Entry 5ENP (X-ray diffraction, 1.90 A resolution); this record covers chains B and D of the 6 polymer chains in the assembly.

Chain B:
Molecule: Multidrug efflux pump subunit AcrB
Source organism: Escherichia coli (strain K12)
UniProtKB: P31224 (ACRB_ECOLI); residue numbers follow UniProt; this construct covers 39-329, 561-869
Sequence (609 residues; numbered 39 to 869; 222 numbers in that range are skipped by the numbering (no residue carries them; nothing is unmodelled there); the number before each row is that of its first residue):
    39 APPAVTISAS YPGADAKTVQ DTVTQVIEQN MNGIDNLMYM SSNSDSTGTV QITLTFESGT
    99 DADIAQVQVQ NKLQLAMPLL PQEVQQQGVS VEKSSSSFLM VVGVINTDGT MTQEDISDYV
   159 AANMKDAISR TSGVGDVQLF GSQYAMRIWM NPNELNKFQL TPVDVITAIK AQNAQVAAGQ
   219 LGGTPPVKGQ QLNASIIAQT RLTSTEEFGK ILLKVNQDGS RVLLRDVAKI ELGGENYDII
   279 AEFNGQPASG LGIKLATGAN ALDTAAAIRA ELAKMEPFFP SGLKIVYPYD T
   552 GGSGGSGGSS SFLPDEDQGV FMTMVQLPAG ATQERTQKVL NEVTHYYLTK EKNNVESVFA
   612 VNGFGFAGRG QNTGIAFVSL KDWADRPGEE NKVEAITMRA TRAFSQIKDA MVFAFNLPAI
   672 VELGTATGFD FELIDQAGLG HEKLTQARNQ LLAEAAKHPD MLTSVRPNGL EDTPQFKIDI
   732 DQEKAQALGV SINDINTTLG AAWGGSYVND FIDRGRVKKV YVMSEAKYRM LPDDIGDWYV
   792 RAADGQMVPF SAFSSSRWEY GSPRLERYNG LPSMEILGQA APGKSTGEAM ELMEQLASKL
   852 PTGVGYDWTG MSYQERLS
Disordered / not traced: 552-568, 669-677, 865-869
Differences from the reference sequence: linker (552-560)
Reported in the primary citation:
  - binding site for the ligand 5QF: Phe-615 (from molecular simulation)

Chain D:
Molecule: DARPin
Source organism: synthetic construct
Notes: antibody fragment or engineered binder
Sequence (169 residues; each row starts with the number of its first residue):
     1 MRGSHHHHHH GSDLGKKLLE AARAGRDDEV RILMANGADV NAADVVGWTP LHLAAYWGHL
    61 EIVEVLLKNG ADVNAYDTLG STPLHLAAHF GHLEIVEVLL KNGADVNAKD DNGITPLHLA
   121 ANRGHLEIVE VLLKYGADVN AQDKFGKTAF DISINNGNED LAEILQKLN
Disordered / not traced: 1-5, 167-169

How chain B and chain D interact:
Pairs across the interface (29; chain B residue first):
  Asp-660(B) / Lys-16(D)  salt bridge
  Asp-723(B) / Arg-23(D)  hydrogen bond (backbone-side chain)
  Asp-723(B) / Trp-57(D)
  Phe-727(B) / Leu-79(D)  hydrophobic
  Asp-732(B) / Phe-145(D)
  Glu-734(B) / Lys-147(D)  salt bridge
  Pro-783(B) / Leu-79(D)  hydrophobic
  Ser-802(B) / Lys-144(D)  hydrogen bond (backbone-side chain)
  Ala-803(B) / Phe-145(D)
  Phe-804(B) / Phe-145(D)
  Ser-805(B) / Lys-144(D)  hydrogen bond (backbone-side chain)
  Ser-805(B) / Phe-145(D)
  Ser-806(B) / Asn-112(D)
  Ser-807(B) / Leu-79(D)
  Ser-807(B) / Asn-112(D)  hydrogen bond (backbone-side chain)
  Arg-808(B) / Leu-79(D)
  Arg-808(B) / His-89(D)
  Arg-808(B) / Arg-123(D)
  Trp-809(B) / Val-46(D)
  Trp-809(B) / Trp-48(D)
  Trp-809(B) / Asp-77(D)
  Trp-809(B) / Thr-78(D)  hydrogen bond
  Trp-809(B) / Leu-79(D)
  Glu-810(B) / Tyr-56(D)
  Tyr-811(B) / Arg-23(D)
  Tyr-811(B) / Trp-48(D)  hydrophobic
  Tyr-811(B) / Leu-53(D)
  Tyr-811(B) / Tyr-56(D)  hydrogen bond (backbone-side chain)
  Tyr-811(B) / Trp-57(D)  hydrophobic
Interface residues without a listed pair, chain B (20 interface residues in all): Lys-659, Glu-722, Pro-725, Lys-735
Interface residues without a listed pair, chain D (19 interface residues in all): Asp-13, Asp-44, Ile-114

Overview:
20 residues of chain B face 19 of chain D across their interface, with 6 hydrogen bonds and 2 salt bridges.
Polar pairs include Asp-660(B)/Lys-16(D), Glu-734(B)/Lys-147(D) and Asp-723(B)/Arg-23(D). From the paper: a
binding site for the ligand 5QF at Phe-615(B).
Here chain B is Multidrug efflux pump subunit AcrB (Escherichia coli (strain K12)) and chain D is DARPin
(synthetic construct). Entry 5ENP (MBX2931 bound structure of bacterial efflux pump) was determined by X-ray
diffraction (same publication as 5EN5, 5ENQ, 5ENS and 5ENT).
